PDB entry 7ZJ0 | X-ray diffraction, 1.50 A resolution | chain A

# Chain A
Name: Haloalkane dehalogenase
Source organism: Rhodococcus sp
Notes: EC 3.8.1.5
UniProt: P0A3G3 (DHAA_RHOSO); numbering as in UniProt (aligned over 4-293)
Chain sequence (293 residues; row label = number of the first residue in the row):
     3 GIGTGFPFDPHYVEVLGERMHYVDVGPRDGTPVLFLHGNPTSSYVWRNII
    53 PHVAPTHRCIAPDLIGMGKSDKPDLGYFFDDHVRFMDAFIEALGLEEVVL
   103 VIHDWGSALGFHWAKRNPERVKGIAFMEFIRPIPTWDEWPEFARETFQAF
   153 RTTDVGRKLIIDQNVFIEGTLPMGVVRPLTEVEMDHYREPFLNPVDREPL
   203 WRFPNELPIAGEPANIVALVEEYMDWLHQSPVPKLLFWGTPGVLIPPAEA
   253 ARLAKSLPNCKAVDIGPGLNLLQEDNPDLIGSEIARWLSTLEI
Differences from the reference sequence: expression tag (3, 294-295); engineered mutation Val-47 (Leu in P0A3G3), Thr-58 (Ser in P0A3G3), Gly-78 (Asp in P0A3G3), Phe-87 (Tyr in P0A3G3), Met-88 (Leu in P0A3G3), Phe-128 (Cys in P0A3G3), Thr-155 (Ala in P0A3G3), Lys-160 (Glu in P0A3G3), Val-167 (Ala in P0A3G3), Thr-172 (Ala in P0A3G3), Met-175 (Lys in P0A3G3), Gly-176 (Cys in P0A3G3), Asn-195 (Lys in P0A3G3), Glu-224 (Ala in P0A3G3), Asp-227 (Asn in P0A3G3), Lys-257 (Glu in P0A3G3), Ala-264 (Thr in P0A3G3), Asn-272 (His in P0A3G3), Leu-273 (Tyr in P0A3G3), Ser-291 (Pro in P0A3G3), Thr-292 (Ala in P0A3G3)
UniProt features mapped onto this chain:
  - active site: Asp-106 (Nucleophile), Glu-130 (Proton donor)
Small-molecule neighbours: IYO ([9-[2-carboxy-5-[2-[2-[5-(methylsulfonylamino)pentoxy]ethoxy]ethylcarbamoyl]phenyl]-6-(dimethylamino)xanthen-3-ylidene]-dimethyl-azanium): Asn-41, Pro-42, Asp-106, Trp-107, Ile-132, Phe-144, Ala-145, Thr-148, Phe-149, Phe-152, Gln-165, Val-167, Phe-168, Glu-170, Gly-171, Thr-172, Pro-174, Met-175, Gly-176, Phe-205, Pro-206, Leu-209, Val-245, Leu-246, Asn-272, Leu-273
From the paper describing this entry:
  - binding site for IYO: Asp-106
  - catalytic residues: Asp-106 (citing earlier work)
  - mutagenesis - D106A (57-fold): decreased binding to (trifluoromethyl)sulfonamide of xHTLs

# Summary
Bound to chain A: compound IYO. From UniProt: active-site residues Asp-106 and Glu-130. From the paper: the
catalytic residue Asp-106; D106A reduces binding to (trifluoromethyl)sulfonamide of xHTLs.
Chain A is Haloalkane dehalogenase (Rhodococcus sp); the structure, X-ray structure of the haloalkane
dehalogenase HaloTag7 bound to a pentylmethanesulfonamide tetramethylrhodamine ligand (TMR-S5), was determined
by X-ray diffraction together with 7ZIY and 7ZIZ from the same study.
